6CVN - chains A and D of the 4 polymer chains in the assembly; structure by electron microscopy, 3.90 A resolution.

[Chain A]
Name: Tubulin beta chain
From: Sus scrofa
UniProtKB: P02554 (TBB_PIG); the author numbering skips numbers that UniProt does not, so the offset changes along the chain: 1-44 = UniProt 1-44; 47-360 = UniProt 45-358; 369-455 = UniProt 359-445
Chain sequence (445 residues; row label = number of the first residue in the row; note: 10 numbers in that range are skipped by the numbering (no residue carries them; nothing is unmodelled there)):
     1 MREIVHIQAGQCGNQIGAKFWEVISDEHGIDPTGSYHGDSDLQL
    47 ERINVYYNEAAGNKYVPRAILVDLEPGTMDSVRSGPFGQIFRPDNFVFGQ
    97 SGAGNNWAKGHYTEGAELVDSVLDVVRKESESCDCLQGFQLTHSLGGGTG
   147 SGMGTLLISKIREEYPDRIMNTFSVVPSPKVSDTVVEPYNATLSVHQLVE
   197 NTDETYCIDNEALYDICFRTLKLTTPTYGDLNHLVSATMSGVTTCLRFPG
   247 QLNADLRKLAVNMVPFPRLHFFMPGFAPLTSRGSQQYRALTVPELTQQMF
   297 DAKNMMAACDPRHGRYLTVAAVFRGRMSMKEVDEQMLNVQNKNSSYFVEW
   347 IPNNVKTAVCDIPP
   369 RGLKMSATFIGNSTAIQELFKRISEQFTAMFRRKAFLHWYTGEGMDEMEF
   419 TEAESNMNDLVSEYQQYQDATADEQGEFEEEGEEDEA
Not modelled in the structure: 441-455
Residues lining bound ligands: GDP (guanosine-5'-diphosphate): Gly10, Gln11, Cys12, Gln15, Ile16, Ala99, Asn101, Ser140, Gly142, Gly143, Gly144, Thr145, Gly146, Val171, Asp179, Glu183, Asn206, Tyr224, Leu227, Asn228
Curated features (UniProtKB/Swiss-Prot):
  - motif: Met1 to Ile4 (MREI motif)
  - binding site (GTP): Gln11, Glu71, Ser140, Gly144, Thr145, Gly146, Asn206, Asn228
  - binding site (Mg(2+)): Glu71
  - modified residue: Ser40 (Phosphoserine), Lys60 (N6-acetyllysine), Ser174 (Phosphoserine), Thr287 (Phosphothreonine), Thr292 (Phosphothreonine), Arg320 (Omega-N-methylarginine), Glu448 (5-glutamyl polyglutamate)
  - cross-link (Glycyl lysine isopeptide (Lys-Gly)): Lys60 (interchain with G-Cter in ubiquitin), Lys326 (interchain with G-Cter in ubiquitin)

[Chain D]
Name: Microtubule-associated protein tau
From: Homo sapiens
Chain sequence (202 residues; row label = number of the first residue in the row):
   198 YSSPGSPGTPGSRSRTPSLPTPPTREPKKVAVVRTPPKSPSSAKSKVQII
   248 NKKLDLSNVQSKCGSKDNIKHVPGGGKVQIINKKLDLSNVQSKCGSKDNI
   298 KHVPGGGKVQIINKKLDLSNVQSKCGSKDNIKHVPGGGKVQIINKKLDLS
   348 NVQSKCGSKDNIKHVPGGGNKKIETHKLTFRENAKAKTDHGAEIVYKSPV
   398 VS
Not modelled in the structure: 198-273, 301-399

[Chain A / chain D interface]
Residue-residue contacts (10):
  Phe262(A) - Ile278(D)  hydrophobic
  Asp427(A) - Lys274(D)  hydrogen bond (side chain-backbone)
  Asp427(A) - Val275(D)
  Ser430(A) - Val275(D)
  Glu431(A) - Val275(D)
  Gln434(A) - Gln276(D)
  Gln434(A) - Ile277(D)  hydrogen bond (side chain-backbone)
  Tyr435(A) - Ile277(D)  hydrophobic
  Tyr435(A) - Ile278(D)
  Thr439(A) - Asn279(D)
From the paper, about this interface:
  - specific contacts: Asp427(A)-Lys274(D)
  - interface residues, chain D: Val275(D), Ile277(D)

[In short]
7 residues of chain A and 6 residues of chain D are in contact; the contacts include 2 hydrogen bonds. Among
the polar pairs are Asp427(A)-Lys274(D) and Gln434(A)-Ile277(D). The paper describes a contact between
Asp427(A) and Lys274(D). Chain A binds GDP. From the paper: interface residues Val275(D) and Ile277(D).
Here chain A is Tubulin beta chain (Sus scrofa) and chain D is Microtubule-associated protein tau (Homo
sapiens). Entry 6CVN (Model of synthetic tau (R2x4) bound to the microtubule) was determined by electron
microscopy together with 6CVJ from the same study.
